PDB entry 5N4H | X-ray diffraction, 1.70 A resolution | chain A

Chain A:
Molecule: Dystroglycan
Source organism: Mus musculus
UniProt: Q62165 (DAG1_MOUSE); numbering as in UniProt (aligned over 51-313)
Amino-acid sequence (263 residues; row label = number of the first residue in the row):
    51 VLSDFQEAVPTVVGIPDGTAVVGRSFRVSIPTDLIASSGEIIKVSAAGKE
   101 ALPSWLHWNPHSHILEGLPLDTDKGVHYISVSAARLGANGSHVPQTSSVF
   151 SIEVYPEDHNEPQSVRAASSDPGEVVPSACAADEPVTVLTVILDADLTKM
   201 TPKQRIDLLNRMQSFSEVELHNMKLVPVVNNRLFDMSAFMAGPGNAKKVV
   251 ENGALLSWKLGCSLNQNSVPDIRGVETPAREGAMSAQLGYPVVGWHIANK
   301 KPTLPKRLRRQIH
Unresolved in the structure: 51-57, 164-178, 304-313
Sequence notes: engineered mutation Asn109 (Asp in Q62165)
Disulfide bonds: Cys180-Cys262
What the authors report for this chain:
  - conformationally variable residues (side-chain flip): Asn109
  - contacts within the chain: Asn109-Lys203 (hydrogen bond), Asn109-Glu116 (hydrogen bond), His107-Asn109 (hydrogen bond)
  - mutagenesis - D109N, T190M: increased stability

Summary:
From the paper: D109N and T190M increase stability; conformational variability at Asn109.
Chain A is Dystroglycan (Mus musculus); the structure, Crystal structure of the D109N mutant of the mouse
alpha-Dystroglycan N-terminal region, was determined by X-ray diffraction together with 5N30 from the same
study.
